PDB entry 1OWE | X-ray diffraction, 1.60 A resolution | chain A

Chain A:
Name: Urokinase-type plasminogen activator
Source organism: Homo sapiens
Notes: EC 3.4.21.73
UniProtKB: P00749 (UROK_HUMAN); the construct has insertions or renumbered stretches relative to UniProt, so the offset changes along the chain: 1-23 = UniProt 179-201; 27-32 = UniProt 203-208; 36-39 = UniProt 210-213; 48-63 = UniProt 218-233; 3 more segments
Amino-acid sequence (245 residues; numbered 1 to 258; 13 numbers in that range are skipped by the numbering (no residue carries them; nothing is unmodelled there); the number before each row is that of its first residue):
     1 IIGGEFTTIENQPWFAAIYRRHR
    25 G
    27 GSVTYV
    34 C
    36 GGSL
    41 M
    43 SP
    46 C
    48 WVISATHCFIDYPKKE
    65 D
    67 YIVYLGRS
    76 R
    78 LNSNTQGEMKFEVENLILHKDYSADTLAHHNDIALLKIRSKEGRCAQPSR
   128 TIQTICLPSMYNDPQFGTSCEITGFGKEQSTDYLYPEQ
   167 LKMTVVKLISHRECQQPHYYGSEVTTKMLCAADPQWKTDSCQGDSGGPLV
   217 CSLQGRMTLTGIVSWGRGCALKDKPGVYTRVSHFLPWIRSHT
Sequence notes: conflict Gln156 (Asn322 in P00749)
Disulfides: Cys34-Cys55, Cys147-Cys217, Cys180-Cys196, Cys207-Cys235
Small-molecule neighbours: 675 (6-[(Z)-amino(imino)methyl]-N-phenyl-2-naphthamide): His54, His106, Asp205, Ser206, Cys207, Gln208, Ser211, Val229, Ser230, Trp231, Gly232, Gly234, Cys235, Gly242
UniProt features mapped onto this chain:
  - active site (Charge relay system): His54, Asp109, Ser211
  - modified residue: Ser157 (Phosphoserine)

Overview:
Ligands of chain A: compound 675. Curated annotation (UniProt) lists 3 active-site residues.
Chain A is Urokinase-type plasminogen activator (Homo sapiens); the structure, Substituted 2-Naphthamidine
inhibitors of urokinase, was determined by X-ray diffraction together with 1OWD, 1OWH, 1OWI, 1OWJ and 1OWK
from the same study.
